PDB entry 4TT3 | X-ray diffraction, 3.21 A resolution | chains G and H of the 10 polymer chains in the assembly

== Chain G ==
Protein: ATP synthase subunit gamma, mitochondrial
From: Bos taurus
UniProt: P05631 (ATPG_BOVIN); residues 1-273 here correspond to UniProt positions 26-298 (UniProt number = residue number + 25)
Chain sequence (273 residues; each row starts with the number of its first residue):
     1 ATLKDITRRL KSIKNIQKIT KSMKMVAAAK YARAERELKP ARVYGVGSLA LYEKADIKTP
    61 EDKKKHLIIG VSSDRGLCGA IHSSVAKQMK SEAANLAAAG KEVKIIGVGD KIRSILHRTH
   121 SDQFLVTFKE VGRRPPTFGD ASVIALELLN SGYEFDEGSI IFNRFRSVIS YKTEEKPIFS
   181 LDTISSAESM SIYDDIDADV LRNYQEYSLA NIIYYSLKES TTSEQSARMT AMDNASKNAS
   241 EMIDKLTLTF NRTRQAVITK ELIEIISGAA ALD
Unresolved in the structure: 42-72, 92-107, 126, 154-163, 174-204, 273
UniProt features mapped onto this chain:
  - modified residue: K14 (N6-acetyllysine), K24 (N6-succinyllysine), K30 (N6-acetyllysine), K90 (N6-acetyllysine), S121 (Phosphoserine), K129 (N6-acetyllysine), K172 (N6-acetyllysine), K245 (N6-succinyllysine)

== Chain H ==
Protein: ATPase inhibitor, mitochondrial
From: Bos taurus
UniProt: P01096 (ATIF1_BOVIN); residues 1-60 here correspond to UniProt positions 26-85 (UniProt number = residue number + 25)
Chain sequence (66 residues; numbered 1 to 66; the number before each row is that of its first residue):
     1 GSESGDNVRS SAGAVRDAGG AFGKREQAEE ERYFRARAAE QLAALKKHHE NEISHHAKEI
    61 HHHHHH
Unresolved in the structure: 1-10, 51-66
Sequence notes: engineered mutation A39 (Lys64 in P01096); expression tag (61-66)
UniProt features mapped onto this chain:
  - region: G1 to Q27 (N-terminal inhibitory region), H49 to I60 (Antiparallel alpha-helical coiled coil region)
  - site (Participates in pH sensing): E26, H49
Reported in the primary citation:
  - mutagenesis - E30A: abolished binding to F1-ATPase (citing earlier work)
  - conformationally variable residues (order/disorder transition): V15 to A18, F22

== Interface between chain G and chain H ==
Residue-residue contacts (8; chain G residue first):
  R8(G) with D17(H), hydrogen bond (side chain-backbone); A18(H)
  K11(G) with A14(H)
  S12(G) with A14(H); V15(H); A18(H)
  N15(G) with S11(H), hydrogen bond (side chain-backbone); A14(H)
Interface residues without a listed pair, chain G (6 interface residues in all): R9, I16
Interface residues without a listed pair, chain H (6 interface residues in all): F22
Interface features reported in the paper:
  - interface residues, chain H: V15(H)

== In short ==
Chain G and chain H each contribute 6 residues to their interface; the contacts include 2 hydrogen bonds.
Polar pairs include R8(G)-D17(H) and N15(G)-S11(H). From the paper: E30A of chain H abolishes binding to
F1-ATPase; the interface residue V15(H).
Here chain G is ATP synthase subunit gamma, mitochondrial and chain H is ATPase inhibitor, mitochondrial, both
from Bos taurus. Entry 4TT3 (The Pathway of Binding of the Intrinsically Disordered Mitochondrial Inhibitor
Protein to F1-ATPase) was determined by X-ray diffraction together with 4TSF from the same study.
